Entry 3DFF (X-ray diffraction, 1.60 A resolution); this record covers chain A.

== Chain A ==
Molecule: Teicoplanin pseudoaglycone deacetylases Orf2
Source organism: Actinoplanes teichomyceticus
UniProtKB: Q6ZZJ1 (Q6ZZJ1_ACTTI); residue numbers follow UniProt; this construct covers 1-273
Amino-acid sequence (273 residues; numbered 1 to 273; the number before each row is that of its first residue):
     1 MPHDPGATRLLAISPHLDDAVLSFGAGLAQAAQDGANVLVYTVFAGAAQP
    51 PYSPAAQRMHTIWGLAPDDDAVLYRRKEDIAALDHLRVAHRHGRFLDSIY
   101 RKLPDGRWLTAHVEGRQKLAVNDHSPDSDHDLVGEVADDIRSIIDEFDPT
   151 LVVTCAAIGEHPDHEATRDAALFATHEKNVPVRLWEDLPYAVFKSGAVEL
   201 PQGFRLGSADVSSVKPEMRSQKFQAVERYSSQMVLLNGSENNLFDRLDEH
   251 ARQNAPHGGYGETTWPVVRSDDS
Not modelled in the structure: 1-7
Modified positions: Mse1 (selenomethionine); Mse59, Mse218, Mse233 (selenomethionine; parent Met)
Ion coordination: Zn2+: His16, Asp19, His164

== In short ==
His16, Asp19 and His164 coordinate Zn2+.
Chain A is Teicoplanin pseudoaglycone deacetylases Orf2 (Actinoplanes teichomyceticus); the structure, The
crystal structure of teicoplanin pseudoaglycone deacetylase Orf2, was determined by X-ray diffraction together
with 3DFI, 3DFK and 3DFM from the same study.
